PDB entry 7QUS | electron microscopy, 2.39 A resolution | chains A and B of the 3 polymer chains in the assembly

== Chain A (and B) ==
Name: Spike glycoprotein, Fibritin
From: Severe acute respiratory syndrome coronavirus 2
Notes: chain B of this document is another copy of the same molecule, construct and numbering; everything in this record applies to it too
UniProt: chimeric construct of P0DTC2, P10104: residues 1-1213 from P0DTC2 (SPIKE_SARS2) positions 1-1213 (same numbers); residues 1226-1252 from P10104 positions 458-484 (UniProt number = residue number - 768)
Chain sequence (1259 residues; row label = number of the first residue in the row):
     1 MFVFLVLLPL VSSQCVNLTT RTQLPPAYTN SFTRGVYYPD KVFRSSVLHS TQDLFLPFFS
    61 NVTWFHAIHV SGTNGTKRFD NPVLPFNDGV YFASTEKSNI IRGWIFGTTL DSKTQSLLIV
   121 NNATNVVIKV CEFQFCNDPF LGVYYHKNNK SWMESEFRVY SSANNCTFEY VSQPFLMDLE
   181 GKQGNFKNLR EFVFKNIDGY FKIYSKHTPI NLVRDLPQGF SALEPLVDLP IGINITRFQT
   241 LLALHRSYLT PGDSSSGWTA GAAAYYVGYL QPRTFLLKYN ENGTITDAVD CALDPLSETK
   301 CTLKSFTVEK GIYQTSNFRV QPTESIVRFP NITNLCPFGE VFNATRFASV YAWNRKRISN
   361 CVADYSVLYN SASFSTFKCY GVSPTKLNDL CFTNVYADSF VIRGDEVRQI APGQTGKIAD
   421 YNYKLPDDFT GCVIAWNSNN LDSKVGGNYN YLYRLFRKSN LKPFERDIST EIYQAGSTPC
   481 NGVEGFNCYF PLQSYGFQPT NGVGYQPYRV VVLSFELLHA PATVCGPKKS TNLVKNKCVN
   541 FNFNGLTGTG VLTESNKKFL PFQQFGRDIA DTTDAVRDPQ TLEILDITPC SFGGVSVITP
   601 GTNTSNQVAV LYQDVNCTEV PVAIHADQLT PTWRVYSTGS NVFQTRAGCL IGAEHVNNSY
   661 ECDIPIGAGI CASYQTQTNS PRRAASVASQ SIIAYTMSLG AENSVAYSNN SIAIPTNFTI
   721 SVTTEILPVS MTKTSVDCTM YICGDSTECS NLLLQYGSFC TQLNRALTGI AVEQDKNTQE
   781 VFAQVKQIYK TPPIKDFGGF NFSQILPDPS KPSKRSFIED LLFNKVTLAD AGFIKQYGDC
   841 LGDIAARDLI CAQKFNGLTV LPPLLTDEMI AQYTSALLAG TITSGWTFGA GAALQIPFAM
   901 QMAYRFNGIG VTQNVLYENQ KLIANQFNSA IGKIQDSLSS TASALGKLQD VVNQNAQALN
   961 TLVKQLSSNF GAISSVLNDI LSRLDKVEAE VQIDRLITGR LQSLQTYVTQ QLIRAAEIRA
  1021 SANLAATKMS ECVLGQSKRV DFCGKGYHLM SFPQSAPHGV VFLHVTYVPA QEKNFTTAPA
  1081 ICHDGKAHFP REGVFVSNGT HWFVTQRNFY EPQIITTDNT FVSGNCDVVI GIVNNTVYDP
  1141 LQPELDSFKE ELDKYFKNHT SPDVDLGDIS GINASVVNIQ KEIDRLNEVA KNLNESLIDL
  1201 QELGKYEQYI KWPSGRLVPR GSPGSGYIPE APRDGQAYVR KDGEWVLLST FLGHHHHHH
Disordered / not traced: 1-13, 619-631, 677-688, 1140-1259
Sequence notes: conflict Ala-685 (Arg in P0DTC2); linker (1214-1225); engineered mutation Leu-1247 (Phe479 in P10104); expression tag (1253-1259)
Cystine bridges: Cys-15/Cys-136, Cys-131/Cys-166, Cys-291/Cys-301, Cys-336/Cys-361, Cys-379/Cys-432, Cys-391/Cys-525, Cys-480/Cys-488, Cys-538/Cys-590, Cys-617/Cys-649, Cys-662/Cys-671, Cys-743/Cys-749, Cys-840/Cys-851, Cys-1032/Cys-1043, Cys-1082/Cys-1126
Covalent attachments: N-acetylglucosamine (NAG) linked to Asn-17, Asn-61, Asn-122, Asn-149, Asn-234, Asn-282, Asn-331, Asn-343, Asn-616, Asn-709, Asn-717, Asn-801, Asn-1074, Asn-1098, Asn-1134; glycan linked to Asn-165
Small-molecule neighbours:
  - linoleic acid (EIC), molecule 1: Cys-336, Pro-337, Phe-338, Val-341, Ile-358, Ala-363, Tyr-365, Leu-368, Tyr-369, Phe-374, Phe-377, Leu-387, Phe-392, Val-395, Ile-434, Leu-513, Phe-515, Val-524
  - linoleic acid (EIC), molecule 2: Arg-408, Gln-409, Thr-415, Gly-416

== How chain A and chain B interact ==
Residue-residue contacts - 234 pairs, chain A then chain B:
  Gln-52(A) / Asn-751(B)  hydrogen bond
  Gln-52(A) / Leu-754(B)
  Gln-314(A) / Ser-735(B)
  Gln-314(A) / Leu-861(B)
  Ser-316(A) / Asp-737(B)
  Asn-317(A) / Asp-737(B)  hydrogen bond (backbone-side chain)
  Asn-317(A) / Met-740(B)  hydrogen bond
  Asn-317(A) / Gly-857(B)
  Arg-319(A) / Asp-737(B)  salt bridge
  Arg-319(A) / Met-740(B)
  Arg-319(A) / Gly-744(B)
  Arg-355(A) / Tyr-200(B)  hydrogen bond
  Arg-355(A) / Pro-230(B)
  Gly-381(A) / Arg-983(B)  hydrogen bond (backbone-side chain)
  Val-382(A) / Arg-983(B)
  Ser-383(A) / Arg-983(B)  hydrogen bond (backbone-backbone)
  Ser-383(A) / Leu-984(B)
  Ser-383(A) / Asp-985(B)  hydrogen bond (side chain-backbone)
  Ser-383(A) / Glu-988(B)  hydrogen bond
  Thr-385(A) / Asp-985(B)
  Lys-386(A) / Leu-981(B)  hydrogen bond (side chain-backbone)
  Lys-386(A) / Ser-982(B)
  Lys-386(A) / Leu-984(B)
  Lys-386(A) / Asp-985(B)
  Leu-390(A) / Ser-982(B)
  Tyr-396(A) / Tyr-200(B)
  Tyr-396(A) / Pro-230(B)
  Arg-403(A) / Ser-373(B)
  Asp-405(A) / Ser-373(B)  hydrogen bond
  Asp-405(A) / Phe-374(B)
  Asp-405(A) / Ser-375(B)  hydrogen bond
  Arg-408(A) / Phe-374(B)  hydrogen bond (side chain-backbone)
  Arg-408(A) / Ser-375(B)
  Arg-408(A) / Phe-377(B)
  Gly-413(A) / Pro-384(B)
  Gln-414(A) / Thr-385(B)
  Thr-415(A) / Tyr-365(B)  hydrogen bond
  Thr-415(A) / Phe-377(B)
  Thr-415(A) / Pro-384(B)
  Gly-416(A) / Tyr-369(B)  hydrogen bond (backbone-side chain)
  Lys-417(A) / Tyr-369(B)
  Asp-420(A) / Tyr-369(B)  hydrogen bond
  Tyr-421(A) / Ser-366(B)
  Tyr-421(A) / Tyr-369(B)  hydrophobic
  Thr-430(A) / Arg-983(B)
  Leu-455(A) / Tyr-369(B)  hydrophobic
  Leu-455(A) / Asn-370(B)
  Phe-456(A) / Asn-370(B)
  Pro-463(A) / Asp-198(B)
  Pro-463(A) / Gly-199(B)
  Phe-464(A) / Asp-198(B)
  Phe-464(A) / Gly-199(B)
  Phe-464(A) / Gly-232(B)
  Glu-465(A) / Asn-234(B)
  Arg-466(A) / Gly-232(B)  hydrogen bond (backbone-backbone)
  Ile-468(A) / Gln-115(B)
  Ile-468(A) / Glu-132(B)
  Ile-468(A) / Asn-165(B)
  Ser-469(A) / Lys-113(B)
  Glu-471(A) / Lys-113(B)
  Gln-493(A) / Asn-370(B)
  Val-503(A) / Val-503(B)  hydrophobic
  Tyr-505(A) / Ser-371(B)
  Tyr-505(A) / Ser-373(B)
  Leu-517(A) / Arg-983(B)
  Leu-518(A) / Asp-979(B)
  His-519(A) / Lys-41(B)
  Ala-520(A) / Lys-41(B)
  Gly-545(A) / Ser-982(B)
  Leu-546(A) / Ser-982(B)
  Thr-547(A) / Asn-978(B)
  Thr-547(A) / Ser-982(B)  hydrogen bond
  Gly-548(A) / Asn-978(B)
  Val-551(A) / Tyr-837(B)
  Lys-557(A) / Phe-43(B)
  Lys-557(A) / Ser-45(B)
  Lys-558(A) / Phe-43(B)
  Phe-559(A) / Phe-43(B)  hydrophobic
  Leu-560(A) / Tyr-38(B)
  Leu-560(A) / Glu-224(B)
  Phe-562(A) / Asp-40(B)
  Phe-562(A) / Lys-41(B)
  Phe-562(A) / Glu-224(B)
  Phe-562(A) / Pro-225(B)
  Gln-563(A) / Lys-41(B)
  Gln-563(A) / Val-42(B)
  Gln-563(A) / Phe-43(B)
  Gln-564(A) / Lys-41(B)
  Phe-565(A) / Val-42(B)
  Phe-565(A) / Phe-43(B)  hydrogen bond (backbone-backbone)
  Gly-566(A) / Phe-43(B)
  Arg-567(A) / Val-42(B)
  Arg-567(A) / Phe-43(B)  hydrogen bond (backbone-backbone)
  Ile-569(A) / Val-47(B)  hydrophobic
  Ile-569(A) / Lys-964(B)
  Ile-569(A) / Ser-967(B)
  Ala-570(A) / Leu-966(B)
  Ala-570(A) / Ser-967(B)
  Asp-571(A) / Arg-44(B)  salt bridge
  Asp-571(A) / Ser-967(B)
  Asp-571(A) / Ser-975(B)
  Asp-571(A) / Val-976(B)
  Asp-586(A) / Asp-843(B)
  Thr-588(A) / Leu-841(B)
  Thr-588(A) / Gly-842(B)
  Thr-588(A) / Phe-855(B)
  Pro-589(A) / Tyr-837(B)  hydrogen bond (backbone-side chain)
  Pro-589(A) / Phe-855(B)
  Cys-590(A) / Asp-745(B)
  Cys-590(A) / Tyr-837(B)
  Ser-591(A) / Met-740(B)
  Ser-591(A) / Asp-745(B)  hydrogen bond
  Ser-591(A) / Phe-855(B)
  Phe-592(A) / Lys-835(B)
  Phe-592(A) / Gln-836(B)
  Phe-592(A) / Tyr-837(B)  hydrophobic
  Phe-592(A) / Cys-840(B)  hydrophobic
  Phe-592(A) / Lys-854(B)
  Phe-592(A) / Phe-855(B)  hydrophobic
  Gln-613(A) / Phe-833(B)
  Gln-613(A) / Ile-834(B)
  Gln-613(A) / Leu-861(B)
  Asp-614(A) / Phe-833(B)
  Asp-614(A) / Ile-834(B)
  Asp-614(A) / Lys-835(B)  hydrogen bond (side chain-backbone)
  Asp-614(A) / Gln-836(B)
  Asp-614(A) / Lys-854(B)  salt bridge
  Asn-616(A) / Gln-836(B)  hydrogen bond (backbone-side chain)
  Arg-634(A) / Tyr-837(B)
  Gln-644(A) / Ile-834(B)
  Arg-646(A) / Thr-866(B)
  Arg-646(A) / Glu-868(B)  salt bridge
  Ala-647(A) / Ile-834(B)
  Ala-647(A) / Pro-862(B)  hydrophobic
  Gly-648(A) / Ile-834(B)
  Pro-665(A) / Leu-864(B)  hydrophobic
  Ala-668(A) / Pro-863(B)  hydrogen bond (backbone-backbone)
  Ala-668(A) / Leu-864(B)
  Ala-668(A) / Thr-866(B)
  Gly-669(A) / Leu-864(B)  hydrogen bond (backbone-backbone)
  Gly-669(A) / Thr-866(B)
  Gly-669(A) / Met-869(B)
  Thr-696(A) / Met-869(B)
  Met-697(A) / Met-869(B)
  Leu-699(A) / Leu-865(B)  hydrophobic
  Leu-699(A) / Met-869(B)
  Leu-699(A) / Gln-872(B)
  Leu-699(A) / Tyr-873(B)  hydrogen bond (backbone-side chain)
  Gly-700(A) / Lys-786(B)
  Gly-700(A) / Ile-788(B)
  Ala-701(A) / Lys-786(B)
  Ala-701(A) / Gln-787(B)
  Ala-701(A) / Ile-788(B)  hydrogen bond (backbone-backbone)
  Glu-702(A) / Ile-788(B)
  Glu-702(A) / Lys-790(B)  salt bridge
  Asn-703(A) / Gln-787(B)  hydrogen bond
  Asn-703(A) / Ile-788(B)  hydrogen bond (backbone-backbone)
  Asn-703(A) / Tyr-789(B)
  Asn-703(A) / Lys-790(B)  hydrogen bond (backbone-side chain)
  Ser-704(A) / Lys-790(B)
  Val-705(A) / Tyr-789(B)  hydrophobic
  Val-705(A) / Thr-883(B)
  Ala-706(A) / Gln-895(B)
  Tyr-707(A) / Ile-794(B)
  Tyr-707(A) / Asp-796(B)  hydrogen bond (side chain-backbone)
  Tyr-707(A) / Phe-797(B)
  Tyr-707(A) / Ile-896(B)
  Tyr-707(A) / Phe-898(B)
  Asn-709(A) / Asp-796(B)
  Asn-709(A) / Pro-897(B)
  Ser-711(A) / Gln-895(B)  hydrogen bond
  Ser-711(A) / Pro-897(B)
  Ile-712(A) / Gln-895(B)  hydrogen bond (backbone-side chain)
  Ala-713(A) / Leu-894(B)
  Ala-713(A) / Gln-895(B)  hydrogen bond (backbone-backbone)
  Pro-715(A) / Leu-894(B)  hydrophobic
  Gln-957(A) / Arg-765(B)
  Thr-961(A) / Arg-765(B)  hydrogen bond
  Gln-965(A) / Ser-758(B)
  Gln-965(A) / Phe-759(B)
  Gln-965(A) / Gln-762(B)  hydrogen bond
  Ser-968(A) / Gln-755(B)
  Ser-968(A) / Tyr-756(B)
  Ser-968(A) / Phe-759(B)
  Asn-969(A) / Gln-755(B)
  Phe-970(A) / Tyr-756(B)
  Phe-970(A) / Phe-759(B)  hydrophobic
  Gly-971(A) / Tyr-756(B)
  Gly-971(A) / Asp-994(B)
  Lys-986(A) / Asp-427(B)
  Val-987(A) / Asp-427(B)
  Gln-1002(A) / Phe-759(B)
  Gln-1002(A) / Gln-1005(B)
  Ser-1003(A) / Phe-759(B)
  Thr-1006(A) / Gln-762(B)
  Thr-1009(A) / Thr-1009(B)
  Gln-1010(A) / Gln-762(B)
  Gln-1010(A) / Leu-1012(B)
  Ile-1013(A) / Leu-1012(B)  hydrophobic
  Glu-1017(A) / Arg-1019(B)
  Arg-1039(A) / Thr-1027(B)
  Arg-1039(A) / Glu-1031(B)  salt bridge
  Arg-1039(A) / Arg-1039(B)
  Val-1040(A) / Ser-1030(B)
  Val-1040(A) / Leu-1034(B)  hydrophobic
  Val-1040(A) / Gly-1035(B)
  Asp-1041(A) / Gly-889(B)
  Asp-1041(A) / Ser-1030(B)
  Asp-1041(A) / Leu-1034(B)
  Lys-1045(A) / Ala-890(B)  hydrogen bond (side chain-backbone)
  Lys-1045(A) / Gly-891(B)
  Gly-1046(A) / Ala-890(B)
  Tyr-1047(A) / Trp-886(B)
  Val-1068(A) / Ala-890(B)
  Pro-1069(A) / Ala-892(B)
  Glu-1072(A) / Ala-892(B)
  Glu-1072(A) / Leu-894(B)
  Asn-1074(A) / Gln-895(B)  hydrogen bond
  Thr-1077(A) / Met-900(B)
  Ala-1078(A) / Met-900(B)
  Pro-1079(A) / Met-900(B)
  Pro-1079(A) / Tyr-917(B)  hydrophobic
  Phe-1089(A) / Gln-913(B)
  Phe-1089(A) / Tyr-917(B)  hydrophobic
  Arg-1091(A) / Gln-913(B)
  Arg-1107(A) / Trp-886(B)
  Arg-1107(A) / Ile-896(B)
  Arg-1107(A) / Met-900(B)
  Arg-1107(A) / Tyr-904(B)
  Phe-1121(A) / Gln-913(B)
  Phe-1121(A) / Asn-914(B)
  Ser-1123(A) / Asn-914(B)  hydrogen bond
  Ser-1123(A) / Glu-918(B)  hydrogen bond
  Ile-1130(A) / Lys-921(B)
Also at the interface, not in a pair above, chain A (152 interface residues in all): Thr-274, Thr-302, Pro-384, Asn-394, Lys-424, Pro-426, Asp-428, Tyr-453, Gly-504, Ser-514, Thr-549, Thr-553, Asp-568, Asp-574, Gly-594, Val-615, Thr-645, Cys-662, Gly-667, Ile-670, Cys-671, Ser-708, Asp-985, Pro-1090, Gly-1124, Val-1128
Also at the interface, not in a pair above, chain B (137 interface residues in all): Thr-167, Asp-228, Ile-231, Ile-233, Asn-282, Thr-376, Gly-413, Thr-739, Thr-761, Gln-784, Pro-792, Ala-845, Ala-846, Cys-851, Thr-859, Ser-884, Thr-887, Gln-920, Val-963

== Overview ==
152 residues of chain A and 137 residues of chain B are in contact, with 40 hydrogen bonds and 6 salt bridges.
Polar contacts include Arg-319(A)/Asp-737(B), Asp-571(A)/Arg-44(B) and Asp-614(A)/Lys-854(B). Chain A binds
linoleic acid.
Both chains are Spike glycoprotein, Fibritin (Severe acute respiratory syndrome coronavirus 2). Entry 7QUS
(SARS-CoV-2 Spike, C3 symmetry) was determined by electron microscopy, deposited together with 7QUR.
